6OSY - chains A and L of the 24 polymer chains in the assembly; structure by electron microscopy, 4.30 A resolution (low resolution: residue-level contacts below are approximate; hydrogen-bond / salt-bridge calls are withheld).

# Chain A
Molecule: BG505 gp41
Source organism: Human immunodeficiency virus 1
Amino-acid sequence (153 residues; each row starts with the number of its first residue):
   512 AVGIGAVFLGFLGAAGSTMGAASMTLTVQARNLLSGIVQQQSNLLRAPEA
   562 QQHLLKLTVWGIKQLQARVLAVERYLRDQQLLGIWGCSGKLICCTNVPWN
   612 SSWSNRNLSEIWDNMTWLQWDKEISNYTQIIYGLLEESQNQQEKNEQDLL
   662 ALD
Disordered / not traced: 548-568
Disulfides: C598-C604
Glycans and other covalent adducts: N-acetylglucosamine (NAG) linked to N611, N637

# Chain L
Molecule: 0PV-a.01 Light
Source organism: Homo sapiens
Amino-acid sequence (213 residues; each row starts with the number of its first residue):
     1 DIQMTQSPSSLSASVGDRVTITCRASQDIKNSLSWYQQKLGKAPRRLMHH
    51 SSTLETGVPSRFSGSGYGTEFTLSINSLQPEDIAAYYCQQYEDFPLTFGG
   101 GTQVEIKRTVAAPSVFIFPPSEDQVKSGTVSVVCLLNNFYPREASVKWKV
   151 DGVLKTGNSQESVTEQDSKDNTYSLSSTLTLSNTDYQSHNVYACEVTHQG
   201 LSSPVTKSFNRGE
Disordered / not traced: 105-213
Disulfides: C23-C88

# Chain A / chain L interface
Residue-residue contacts - 8 pairs, chain A then chain L:
  A512(A) with Y91(L); E92(L)
  V513(A) with Y91(L); E92(L); D93(L); F94(L)
  I515(A) with Y91(L)
  G516(A) with Y91(L)
Interface residues without a listed pair, chain L (6 interface residues in all): S34, R46

# In short
4 residues of chain A and 6 residues of chain L are in contact. N-acetylglucosamine is covalently linked to
N611(A) and N637(A).
Here chain A is BG505 gp41 (Human immunodeficiency virus 1) and chain L is 0PV-a.01 Light (Homo sapiens).
Entry 6OSY (Cryo-EM structure of vaccine-elicited antibody 0PV-a.01 in complex with HIV-1 Env BG505 DS-SOSIP
and antibodies VRC03 ...) was determined by electron microscopy, deposited together with 6MPH, 6MQC, 6MQE,
6MQM, 6MQR, 6N16 and 4 further entries.
